Entry 4BBS (X-ray diffraction, 3.60 A resolution); this record covers chains A and T of the 16 polymer chains in the assembly.

Chain A:
Name: DNA-directed RNA polymerase II subunit RPB1
Organism: Saccharomyces cerevisiae
Notes: EC 2.7.7.6
Reference sequence: P04050 (RPB1_YEAST); numbering as in UniProt (aligned over 1-1733)
Chain sequence (1733 residues; each row starts with the number of its first residue):
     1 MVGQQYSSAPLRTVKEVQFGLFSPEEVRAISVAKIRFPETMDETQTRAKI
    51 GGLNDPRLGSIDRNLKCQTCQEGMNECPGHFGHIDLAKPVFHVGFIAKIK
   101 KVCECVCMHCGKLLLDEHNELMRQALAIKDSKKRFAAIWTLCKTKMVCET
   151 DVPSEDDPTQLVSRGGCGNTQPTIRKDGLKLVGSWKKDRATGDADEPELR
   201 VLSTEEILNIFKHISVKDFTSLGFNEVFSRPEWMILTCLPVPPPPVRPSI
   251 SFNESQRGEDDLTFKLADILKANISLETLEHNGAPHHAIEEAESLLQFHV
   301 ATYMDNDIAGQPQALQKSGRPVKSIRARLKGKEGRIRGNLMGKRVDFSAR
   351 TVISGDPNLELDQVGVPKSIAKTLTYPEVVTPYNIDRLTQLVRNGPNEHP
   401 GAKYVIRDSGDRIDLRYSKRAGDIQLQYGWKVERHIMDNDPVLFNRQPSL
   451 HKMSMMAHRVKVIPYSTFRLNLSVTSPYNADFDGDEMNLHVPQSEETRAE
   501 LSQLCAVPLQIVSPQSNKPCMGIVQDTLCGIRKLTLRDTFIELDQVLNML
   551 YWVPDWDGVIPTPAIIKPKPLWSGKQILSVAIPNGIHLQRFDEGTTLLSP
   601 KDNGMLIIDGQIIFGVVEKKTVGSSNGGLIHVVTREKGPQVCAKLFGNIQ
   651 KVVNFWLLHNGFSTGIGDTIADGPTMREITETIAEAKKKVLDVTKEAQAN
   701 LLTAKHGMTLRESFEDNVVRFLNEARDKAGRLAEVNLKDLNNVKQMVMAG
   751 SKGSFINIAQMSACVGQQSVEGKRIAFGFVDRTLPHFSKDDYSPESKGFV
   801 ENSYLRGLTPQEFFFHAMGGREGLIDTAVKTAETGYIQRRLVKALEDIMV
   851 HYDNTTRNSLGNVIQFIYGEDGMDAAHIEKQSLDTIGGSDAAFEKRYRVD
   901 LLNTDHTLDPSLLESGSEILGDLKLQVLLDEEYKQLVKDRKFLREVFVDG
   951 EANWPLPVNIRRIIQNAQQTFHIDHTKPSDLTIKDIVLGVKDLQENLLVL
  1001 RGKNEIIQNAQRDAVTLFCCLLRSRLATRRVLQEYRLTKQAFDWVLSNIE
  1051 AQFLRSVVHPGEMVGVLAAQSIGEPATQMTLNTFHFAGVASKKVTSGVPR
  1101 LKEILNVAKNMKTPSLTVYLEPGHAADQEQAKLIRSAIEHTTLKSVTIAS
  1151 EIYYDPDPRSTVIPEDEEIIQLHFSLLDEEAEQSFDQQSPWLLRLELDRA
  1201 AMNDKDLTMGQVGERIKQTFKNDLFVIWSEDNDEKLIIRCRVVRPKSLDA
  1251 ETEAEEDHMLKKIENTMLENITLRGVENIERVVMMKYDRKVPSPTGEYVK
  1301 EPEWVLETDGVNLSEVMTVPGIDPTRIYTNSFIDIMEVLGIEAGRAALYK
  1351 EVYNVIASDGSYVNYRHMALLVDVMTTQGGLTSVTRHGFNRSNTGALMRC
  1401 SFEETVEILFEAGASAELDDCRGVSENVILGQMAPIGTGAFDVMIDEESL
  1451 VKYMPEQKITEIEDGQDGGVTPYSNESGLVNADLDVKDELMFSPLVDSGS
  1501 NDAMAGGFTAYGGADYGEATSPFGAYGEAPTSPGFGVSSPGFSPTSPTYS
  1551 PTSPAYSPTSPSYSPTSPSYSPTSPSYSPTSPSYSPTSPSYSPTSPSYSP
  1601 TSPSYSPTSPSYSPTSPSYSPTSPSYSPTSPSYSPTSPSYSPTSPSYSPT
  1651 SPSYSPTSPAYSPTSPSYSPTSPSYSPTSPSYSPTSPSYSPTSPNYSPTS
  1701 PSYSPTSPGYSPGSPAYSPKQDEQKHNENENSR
Disordered / not traced: 1-2, 187-194, 1087-1092, 1176-1186, 1245-1253, 1456-1733
UniProt features mapped onto this chain:
  - region: Pro248 to Asp260 (Lid loop), Asn306 to Lys323 (Rudder loop), Pro810 to Glu822 (Bridging helix)
  - binding site (Zn(2+)): Cys67, Cys70, Cys77, His80, Cys107, Cys110, Cys148, Cys167
  - binding site (Mg(2+)): Asp481, Asp483, Asp485
  - modified residue: Thr1471 (Phosphothreonine)
  - cross-link (Glycyl lysine isopeptide (Lys-Gly)): Lys695 (interchain with G-Cter in ubiquitin), Lys1246 (interchain with G-Cter in ubiquitin), Lys1350 (interchain with G-Cter in ubiquitin)
Bound ions: Zn2+ site 1: Cys67, Cys70, Cys77, His80; Zn2+ site 2: Cys107, Cys110, Cys148, Cys167; Mg2+ site 1: Asp481 (shared with 1 residue of chain P)
From the paper describing this entry:
  - Mg2+ coordination: Asp481

Chain T:
Molecule: 27-nt DNA strand
Sequence (27 nucleotides; numbered 4 to 30; the number before each row is that of its first residue):
     4 AGCGCAGTTGTGCTATGATATTTTTAT
Disordered / not traced: 4-9, 27-30

Chain A / chain T interface:
Contacting residue pairs (16):
  Ala309(A) - DT14(T)  phosphate contact
  Lys332(A) - DA18(T)  salt bridge to the phosphate
  Lys332(A) - DT19(T)  salt bridge to the phosphate
  Arg337(A) - DT17(T)  salt bridge to the phosphate
  Arg350(A) - DA21(T)  sugar contact
  Gln447(A) - DG20(T)  sugar contact
  Pro448(A) - DT19(T)  base contact
  Thr831(A) - DA18(T)  sugar contact
  Ala832(A) - DA18(T)  sugar contact
  Gly835(A) - DA18(T)  sugar contact
  Tyr836(A) - DT17(T)  sugar contact
  Arg839(A) - DT17(T)  salt bridge to the phosphate
  Arg1386(A) - DG15(T)  hydrogen bond to the base
  Glu1403(A) - DG15(T)  phosphate contact
  Glu1403(A) - DC16(T)  phosphate contact
  Glu1407(A) - DG15(T)  phosphate contact
Other interface residues (no listed pair), chain A (18 interface residues in all): Arg326, Lys330, Arg344, Glu1404

Overview:
18 residues of chain A and 8 residues of chain T are in contact, with 1 hydrogen bond and 4 salt bridges.
Polar contacts include Arg1386(A)-DG15(T), Lys332(A)-DA18(T) and Lys332(A)-DT19(T). Cys67(A), Cys70(A),
Cys77(A) and His80(A) coordinate Zn2+ site 1. UniProt lists 8 Zn2+-binding residues and 3 Mg2+-binding
residues on chain A. From the paper: Mg2+ coordination by Asp481(A).
Here chain A is DNA-directed RNA polymerase II subunit RPB1 (Saccharomyces cerevisiae) and chain T is a 27-nt
DNA strand. Entry 4BBS (Structure of an initially transcribing RNA polymerase II-TFIIB complex) was determined
by X-ray diffraction together with 4BBR from the same study.
